PDB entry 4XPD | X-ray diffraction, 2.81 A resolution | chains B and C of the 4 polymer chains in the assembly

[Chain B]
Name: N-terminal acetyltransferase A complex catalytic subunit ARD1
From: Saccharomyces cerevisiae
Notes: EC 2.3.1.88
UniProt: P07347 (ARD1_YEAST); residues 1-238 here = UniProt positions 1-238
Sequence (238 residues; each row starts with the number of its first residue):
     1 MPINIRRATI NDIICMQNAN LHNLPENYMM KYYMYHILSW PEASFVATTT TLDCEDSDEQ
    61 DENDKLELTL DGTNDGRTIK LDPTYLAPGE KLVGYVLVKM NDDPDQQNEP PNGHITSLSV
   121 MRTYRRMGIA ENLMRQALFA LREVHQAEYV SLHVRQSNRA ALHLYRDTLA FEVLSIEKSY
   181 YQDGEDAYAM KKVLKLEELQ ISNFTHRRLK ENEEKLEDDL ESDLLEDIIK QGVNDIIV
Not modelled in the structure: 1, 54-82, 104-106, 209-214, 227-238

[Chain C]
Name: N-terminal acetyltransferase A complex subunit NAT5
From: Saccharomyces cerevisiae
Notes: EC 2.3.1.-
UniProt: Q08689 (NAT5_YEAST); residues 1-176 here = UniProt positions 1-176
Sequence (176 residues; row label = number of the first residue in the row):
     1 MGRDICTLDN VYANNLGMLT KLAHVTVPNL YQDAFFSALF AEDSLVAKNK KPSSKKDVHF
    61 TQMAYYSEIP VGGLVAKLVP KKQNELSLKG IQIEFLGVLP NYRHKSIGSK LLKFAEDKCS
   121 ECHQHNVFVY LPAVDDLTKQ WFIAHGFEQV GETVNNFIKG VNGDEQDAIL LKKHIS
Not modelled in the structure: 1-2, 43-56, 81-85

[Chain B / chain C interface]
Residue-residue contacts (8; chain B residue first):
  Arg126(B) - Ser67(C)  hydrogen bond (side chain-backbone)
  Arg126(B) - Glu68(C)
  Ser157(B) - Tyr12(C)
  Arg159(B) - Asp9(C)  salt bridge
  Arg159(B) - Tyr65(C)
  Arg159(B) - Glu68(C)  salt bridge
  His163(B) - Glu68(C)  salt bridge
  Asp167(B) - Arg3(C)  salt bridge
Interface residues without a listed pair, chain B (7 interface residues in all): Arg166, Glu185
Interface residues without a listed pair, chain C (8 interface residues in all): Thr7, Asn14

[Summary]
7 residues of chain B and 8 residues of chain C are in contact, with 1 hydrogen bond and 4 salt bridges. Among
the polar pairs are Arg159(B)-Asp9(C), Arg159(B)-Glu68(C) and His163(B)-Glu68(C).
Here chain B is N-terminal acetyltransferase A complex catalytic subunit ARD1 and chain C is N-terminal
acetyltransferase A complex subunit NAT5, both from Saccharomyces cerevisiae. Entry 4XPD (Crystal structure of
yeast N-terminal acetyltransferase NatE (ppGpp) in complex with a bisubstrate) was determined by X-ray
diffraction.
